PDB entry 8G70 | electron microscopy, 3.40 A resolution | chains D and I of the 12 polymer chains in the assembly

[Chain D]
Protein: Spike glycoprotein
From: Severe acute respiratory syndrome coronavirus 2
Reference sequence: P0DTC2 (SPIKE_SARS2); numbering as in UniProt (aligned over 14-1211)
Sequence (1234 residues; each row starts with the number of its first residue):
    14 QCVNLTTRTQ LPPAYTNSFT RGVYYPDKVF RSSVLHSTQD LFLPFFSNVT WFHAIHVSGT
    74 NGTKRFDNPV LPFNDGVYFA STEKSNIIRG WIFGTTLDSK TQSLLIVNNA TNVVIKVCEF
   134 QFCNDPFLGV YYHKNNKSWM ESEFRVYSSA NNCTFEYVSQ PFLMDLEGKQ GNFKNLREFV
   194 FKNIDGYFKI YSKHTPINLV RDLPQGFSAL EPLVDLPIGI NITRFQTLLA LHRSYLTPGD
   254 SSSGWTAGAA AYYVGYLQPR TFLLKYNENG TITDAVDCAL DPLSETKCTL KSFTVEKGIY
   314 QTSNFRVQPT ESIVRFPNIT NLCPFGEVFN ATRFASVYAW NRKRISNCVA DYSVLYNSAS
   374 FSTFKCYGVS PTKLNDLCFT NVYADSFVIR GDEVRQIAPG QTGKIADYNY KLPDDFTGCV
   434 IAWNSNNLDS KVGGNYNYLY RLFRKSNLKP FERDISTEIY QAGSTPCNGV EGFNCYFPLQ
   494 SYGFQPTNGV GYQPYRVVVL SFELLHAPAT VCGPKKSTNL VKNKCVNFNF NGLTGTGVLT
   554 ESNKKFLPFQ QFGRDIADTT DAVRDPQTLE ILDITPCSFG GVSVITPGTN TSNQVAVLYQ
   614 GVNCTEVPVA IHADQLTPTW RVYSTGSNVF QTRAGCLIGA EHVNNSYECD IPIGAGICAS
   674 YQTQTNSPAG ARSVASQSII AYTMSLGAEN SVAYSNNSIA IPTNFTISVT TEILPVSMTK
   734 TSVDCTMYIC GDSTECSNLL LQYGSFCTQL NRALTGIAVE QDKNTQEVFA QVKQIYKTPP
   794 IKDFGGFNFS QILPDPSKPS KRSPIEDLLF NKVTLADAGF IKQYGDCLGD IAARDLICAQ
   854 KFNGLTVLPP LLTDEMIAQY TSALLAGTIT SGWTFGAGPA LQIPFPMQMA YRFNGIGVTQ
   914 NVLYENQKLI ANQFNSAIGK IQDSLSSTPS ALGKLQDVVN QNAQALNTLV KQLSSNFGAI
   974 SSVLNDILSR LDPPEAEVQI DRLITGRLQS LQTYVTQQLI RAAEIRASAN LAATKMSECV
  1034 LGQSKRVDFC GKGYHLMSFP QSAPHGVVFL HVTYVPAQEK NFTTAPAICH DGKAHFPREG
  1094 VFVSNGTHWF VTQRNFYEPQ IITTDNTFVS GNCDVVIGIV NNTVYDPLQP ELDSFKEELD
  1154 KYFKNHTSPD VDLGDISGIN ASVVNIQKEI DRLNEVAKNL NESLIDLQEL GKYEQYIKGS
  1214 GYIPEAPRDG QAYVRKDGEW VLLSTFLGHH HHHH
Unresolved in the structure: 179-183, 623-629, 677-688, 828-853, 1148-1247
Disulfides: Cys15-Cys136, Cys131-Cys166, Cys291-Cys301, Cys336-Cys361, Cys379-Cys432, Cys391-Cys525, Cys480-Cys488, Cys538-Cys590, Cys617-Cys649, Cys662-Cys671, Cys738-Cys760, Cys743-Cys749, Cys1032-Cys1043, Cys1082-Cys1126
Covalent attachments: N-acetylglucosamine (NAG) linked to Asn17, Asn61, Asn74, Asn122, Asn149, Asn165, Asn234, Asn282, Asn331, Asn343, Asn603, Asn616, Asn657, Asn709, Asn717, Asn801, Asn1074, Asn1098, Asn1134
Construct notes: conflict Gly614 (Asp in P0DTC2), Ala682 (Arg in P0DTC2), Gly683 (Arg in P0DTC2), Pro817 (Phe in P0DTC2), Pro892 (Ala in P0DTC2), Pro899 (Ala in P0DTC2), Pro942 (Ala in P0DTC2), Pro986 (Lys in P0DTC2), Pro987 (Val in P0DTC2); expression tag (1212-1247)
Swiss-Prot annotation at these positions:
  - region: Asn280 to Cys301 (Putative superantigen), Arg403 to Asp405 (Integrin-binding motif), Asn448 to Phe456 (Immunodominant HLA epitope recognized by the CD8+), Pro681, Ala684 (Putative superantigen), Ser816 to Tyr837 (Fusion peptide 1), Lys835 to Phe855 (Fusion peptide 2), Asp1163 to Glu1202 (Heptad repeat 2)
  - site (Cleavage): Arg685, Ser686, Arg815, Ser816
  - glycosylation: Asn17 (N-linked (GlcNAc...) (complex) asparagine), Asn61 (N-linked (GlcNAc...) (hybrid) asparagine), Asn74 (N-linked (GlcNAc...) (complex) asparagine), Asn122 (N-linked (GlcNAc...) (hybrid) asparagine), Asn149 (N-linked (GlcNAc...) (complex) asparagine), Asn165 (N-linked (GlcNAc...) (complex) asparagine), Asn234 (N-linked (GlcNAc...) (high mannose) asparagine), Asn282 (N-linked (GlcNAc...) (complex) asparagine), Thr323 (O-linked (GalNAc) threonine), Ser325 (O-linked (HexNAc...) serine), Asn331 (N-linked (GlcNAc...) (complex) asparagine), Asn343 (N-linked (GlcNAc...) (complex) asparagine), Asn603 (N-linked (GlcNAc...) (hybrid) asparagine), Asn616 (N-linked (GlcNAc...) (complex) asparagine), Asn657 (N-linked (GlcNAc...) (complex) asparagine), Thr676 (O-linked (GlcNAc...) threonine), Thr678 (O-linked (GlcNAc...) threonine), Asn709 (N-linked (GlcNAc...) (high mannose) asparagine), Asn717 (N-linked (GlcNAc...) (hybrid) asparagine), Asn801 (N-linked (GlcNAc...) (hybrid) asparagine) and 6 more in UniProt

[Chain I]
Protein: Nanosota-5
From: Vicugna pacos
Sequence (137 residues; each row starts with the number of its first residue; numbers below 1 keep their minus sign (Met-1 is residue -1)):
    -1 MAQVQLQESG GGLVQAGGSL RLSCAASESI FRMELMEWYH QAPGKQRELV ATINRCGSTN
    59 YSDSVKGRFI ISSDNAKNSV YLQMNSLKDE DTAVYSCHAR TWTSYWGRGT QVTVSSGGQH
   119 HHHHHGAYPY DVPDYAS
Unresolved in the structure: -1 to 0, 115-135
Disulfides: Cys22-Cys95
Residues lining bound ligands: N-acetylglucosamine (NAG; 2-acetamido-2-deoxy-beta-D-glucopyranose): Phe29, Asn73, Ala74, Lys75, Asn76

[Chain D / chain I interface]
Residue-residue contacts - 22 pairs, chain D then chain I:
  Tyr28(D) - Asn73(I)
  Thr29(D) - Phe29(I)
  Asn30(D) - Phe29(I)
  Asn30(D) - Arg53(I)
  Phe59(D) - Arg30(I)
  Phe59(D) - Arg53(I)
  Asn61(D) - Phe29(I)
  Gln218(D) - Cys54(I)  hydrogen bond
  Pro295(D) - Trp100(I)
  Gln607(D) - Arg98(I)
  Gln607(D) - Trp100(I)
  Val608(D) - Trp100(I)  hydrophobic
  Thr632(D) - Arg30(I)
  Arg634(D) - Gln1(I)
  Val635(D) - Tyr103(I)  hydrogen bond (backbone-side chain)
  Tyr636(D) - Gln1(I)
  Tyr636(D) - Glu26(I)
  Ser637(D) - Gln1(I)  hydrogen bond (side chain-backbone)
  Ser637(D) - Val2(I)
  Ser637(D) - Gln3(I)  hydrogen bond (side chain-backbone)
  Thr638(D) - Arg106(I)
  Gly652(D) - Thr101(I)
Interface residues without a listed pair, chain D (22 interface residues in all): Phe32, Asp294, Val610, Gly639, Ser640, Ile651
Interface residues without a listed pair, chain I (15 interface residues in all): Ser102

[Overview]
Chain D and chain I form an interface of 22 and 15 residues respectively, with 4 hydrogen bonds. Polar pairs
include Gln218(D)-Cys54(I), Val635(D)-Tyr103(I) and Ser637(D)-Gln1(I). Bound to chain I: N-acetylglucosamine.
N-acetylglucosamine is covalently linked to Asn17(D), Asn61(D), Asn74(D), Asn122(D), Asn149(D) and Asn165(D)
and 13 more.
Chain D is Spike glycoprotein (Severe acute respiratory syndrome coronavirus 2) and chain I is Nanosota-5
(Vicugna pacos); the structure, SARS-CoV-2 spike/nanobody mixture complex, was determined by electron
microscopy.
